Entry 6G76 (X-ray diffraction, 3.00 A resolution); this record covers chain A.

[Chain A]
Name: Ribosomal protein S6 kinase alpha-6
Organism: Homo sapiens
Notes: EC 2.7.11.1
UniProt: Q9UK32 (KS6A6_HUMAN); residues 48-349 here = UniProt positions 48-349
Sequence (307 residues; each row starts with the number of its first residue):
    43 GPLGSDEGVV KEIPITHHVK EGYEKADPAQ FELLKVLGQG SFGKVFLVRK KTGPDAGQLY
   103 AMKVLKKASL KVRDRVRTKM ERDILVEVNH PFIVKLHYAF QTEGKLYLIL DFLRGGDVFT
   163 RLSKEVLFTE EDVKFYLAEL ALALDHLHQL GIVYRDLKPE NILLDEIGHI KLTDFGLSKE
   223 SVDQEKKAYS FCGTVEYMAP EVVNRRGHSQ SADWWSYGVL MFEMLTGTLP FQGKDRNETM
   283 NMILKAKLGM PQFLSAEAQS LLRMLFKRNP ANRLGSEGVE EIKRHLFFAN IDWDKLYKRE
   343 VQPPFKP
Not modelled in the structure: 43-50, 117-124
Differences from the reference sequence: expression tag (43-47)
Modified residues: Ser232 (phosphoserine; SEP)
Curated features (UniProtKB/Swiss-Prot):
  - active site: Asp198 (Proton acceptor)
  - binding site (ATP): Leu79 to Val87, Lys105
  - modified residue: Ser232 (Phosphoserine)
  - natural variant: Tyr140 (Y140C: In a lung large cell carcinoma sample), Ser258 (S258T: In a lung adenocarcinoma sample)
Bound ions: Zn2+: Cys234, His250 (together with AMP-PNP)
Small-molecule neighbours:
  - AMP-PNP (ANP; phosphoaminophosphonic acid-adenylate ester), molecule 1: Val52, Lys113, Arg115, Gly193, Val195, Arg197, Ser220, Cys234, Arg247, Gly249, His250
  - AMP-PNP (ANP), molecule 2: Leu79, Gly80, Gln81, Gly82, Ser83, Phe84, Gly85, Val87, Ala103, Lys105, Val136, Asp153, Phe154, Leu155, Lys200, Glu202, Asn203, Leu205, Thr215, Lys221
Reported in the primary citation:
  - post-translational modification sites: Ser232
  - binding site for AMP-PNP: Leu79, Gln81, Phe84, Lys86, Val87, Ala103, Lys105, Lys113, Asp153, Leu155, Lys200, Asn203, Leu205, Thr215, Lys221, Asp225, Cys234, Arg247, His250
  - contacts within the chain: Asp216-Lys221
  - Zn2+ coordination: Cys234, His250

[Overview]
Ligands of chain A: AMP-PNP. Cys234 and His250 coordinate Zn2+. UniProt lists active-site residue Asp198 and
10 ATP-binding residues. The paper reports a binding site for AMP-PNP at Leu79, Gln81 and Phe84 among others;
Zn2+ coordination by Cys234 and His250.
Chain A is Ribosomal protein S6 kinase alpha-6 (Homo sapiens); the structure, Phosphorylated RSK4 N-terminal
Kinase Domain in complex with AMP-PNP, was determined by X-ray diffraction (same publication as 6G77 and
6G78).
